Entry 1CVH (X-ray diffraction, 2.30 A resolution); this record covers chain A.

Chain A:
Molecule: Carbonic anhydrase II
From: Homo sapiens
Notes: EC 4.2.1.1
UniProt: P00918 (CAH2_HUMAN); the author numbering skips numbers that UniProt does not, so the offset changes along the chain: 5-125 = UniProt 4-124; 127-260 = UniProt 125-258
Chain sequence (255 residues; each row starts with the number of its first residue; note: 1 number in that range is skipped by the numbering (no residue carries it; nothing is unmodelled there)):
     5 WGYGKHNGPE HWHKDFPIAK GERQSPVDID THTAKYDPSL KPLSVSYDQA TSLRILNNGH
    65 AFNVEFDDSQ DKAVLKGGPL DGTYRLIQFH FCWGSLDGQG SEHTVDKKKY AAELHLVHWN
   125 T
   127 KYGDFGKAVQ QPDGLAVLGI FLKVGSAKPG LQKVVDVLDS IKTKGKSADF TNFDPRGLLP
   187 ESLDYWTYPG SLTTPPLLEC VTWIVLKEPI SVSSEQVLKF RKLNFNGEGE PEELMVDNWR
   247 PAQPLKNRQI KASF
Construct notes: conflict C96 (His95 in P00918)
Metal / ion sites: Zn2+: H94, H119

Summary:
H94 and H119 coordinate Zn2+.
Chain A is Carbonic anhydrase II (Homo sapiens); the structure, Structural consequences of redesigning A
protein-zinc binding site, was determined by X-ray diffraction together with 1CVD, 1CVE, 1CVF, 1CNB and 1CNC
from the same study.
